PDB entry 5VOY | electron microscopy, 7.90 A resolution (low resolution: residue-level contacts below are approximate; hydrogen-bond / salt-bridge calls are withheld) | chains M and N of the 33 polymer chains in the assembly

# Chain M
Molecule: V-type proton ATPase subunit D
Source organism: Saccharomyces cerevisiae (strain ATCC 204508 / S288c)
UniProt: P32610 (VATD_YEAST); numbering as in UniProt (aligned over 1-256)
Chain sequence (256 residues; row label = number of the first residue in the row):
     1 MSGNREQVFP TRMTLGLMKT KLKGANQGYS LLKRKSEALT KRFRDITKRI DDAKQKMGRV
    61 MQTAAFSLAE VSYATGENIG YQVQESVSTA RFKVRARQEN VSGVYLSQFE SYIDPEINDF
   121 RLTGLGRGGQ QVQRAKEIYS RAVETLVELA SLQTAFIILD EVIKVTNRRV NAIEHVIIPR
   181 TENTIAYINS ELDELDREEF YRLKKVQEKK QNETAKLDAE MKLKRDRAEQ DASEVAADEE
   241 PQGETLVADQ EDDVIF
Disordered / not traced: 1-7, 218-256

# Chain N
Molecule: V-type proton ATPase subunit F
Source organism: Saccharomyces cerevisiae (strain ATCC 204508 / S288c)
UniProt: P39111 (VATF_YEAST); residue numbers follow UniProt; this construct covers 1-118
Chain sequence (118 residues; numbered 1 to 118; the number before each row is that of its first residue):
     1 MAEKRTLIAV IADEDTTTGL LLAGIGQITP ETQEKNFFVY QEGKTTKEEI TDKFNHFTEE
    61 RDDIAILLIN QHIAENIRAR VDSFTNAFPA ILEIPSKDHP YDPEKDSVLK RVRKLFGE
Disordered / not traced: 1, 117-118

# Chain M / chain N interface
Residue-residue contacts (7):
  S88(M) with I28(N)
  F92(M) with I25(N)
  V94(M) with R5(N); T6(N)
  A96(M) with A2(N); E3(N)
  S140(M) with A23(N)
Interface residues without a listed pair, chain M (13 interface residues in all): V87, T89, A90, K93, R97, Q98, K136, Y139
Interface residues without a listed pair, chain N (10 interface residues in all): G24, G26, Q27

# Summary
13 residues of chain M face 10 of chain N across their interface.
Chain M is V-type proton ATPase subunit D and chain N is V-type proton ATPase subunit F, both from
Saccharomyces cerevisiae (strain ATCC 204508 / S288c); the structure, Yeast V-ATPase in complex with
Legionella pneumophila effector SidK (rotational state 2), was determined by electron microscopy together with
5VOZ, 5VOX, 5UF5 and 5UFK from the same study.
